4TQV - chains A and B of the 4 polymer chains in the assembly; structure by X-ray diffraction, 4.50 A resolution (low resolution: residue-level contacts below are approximate; hydrogen-bond / salt-bridge calls are withheld).

Chain A:
Name: AlgM1
From: Sphingomonas sp
Reference sequence: Q9KWT8 (Q9KWT8_SPHSX); residue numbers follow UniProt; this construct covers 25-324
Sequence (301 residues; numbered 24 to 324; the number before each row is that of its first residue):
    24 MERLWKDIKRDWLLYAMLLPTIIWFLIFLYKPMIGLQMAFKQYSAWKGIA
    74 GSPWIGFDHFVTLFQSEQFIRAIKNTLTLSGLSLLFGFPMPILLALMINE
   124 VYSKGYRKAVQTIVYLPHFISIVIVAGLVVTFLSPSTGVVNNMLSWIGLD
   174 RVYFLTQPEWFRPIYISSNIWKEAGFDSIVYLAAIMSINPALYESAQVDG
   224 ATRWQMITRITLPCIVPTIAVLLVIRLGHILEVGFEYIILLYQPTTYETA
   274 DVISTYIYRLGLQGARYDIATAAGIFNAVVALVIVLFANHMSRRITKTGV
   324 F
Not modelled in the structure: 24, 66-75, 321-324
Sequence notes: expression tag (24)
Reported in the primary citation:
  - mutagenesis - H141A, K195A, E196A, R249A: decreased catalytic activity
  - mutagenesis - E196A/E259A, E259A: unchanged catalytic activity
  - mutagenesis - D200A, H252A: increased catalytic activity

Chain B:
Name: AlgM2
From: Sphingomonas sp
Reference sequence: Q9KWT7 (Q9KWT7_SPHSX); residues 1-293 here = UniProt positions 1-293
Sequence (305 residues; each row starts with the number of its first residue):
     1 MLATPFYSRSDRIFGIVNAVLLGIFALCALYPIIYIFSMSISSGAAVTQG
    51 RVFLLPVDIDFSAYGRVLHDKLFWTSYANTIFYTVFGVVTSLIFIVPGAY
   101 ALSKPRIRGRRVFGFIIAFTMWFNAGMIPFFLNMRDLGLLDNRFGILIGF
   151 ACNAFNIILMRNYFESISASFEEAARMDGANDLQILWKVYIPLAKPALAT
   201 ITLLCAISRWNGYFWAMVLLRAEEKIPLQVYLKKTIVDLNVNEEFAGALL
   251 TNSYSMETVVGAIIVMSIIPVIIVYPVVQKYFTKGVMLGGVKELEHHHHH
   301 HHHHH
Not modelled in the structure: 1-3, 288-305
Sequence notes: expression tag (294-305)
Reported in the primary citation:
  - mutagenesis - R209A: unchanged catalytic activity

Interface between chain A and chain B:
Residue-residue contacts - 146 pairs, chain A then chain B:
  L27(A) with R108(B)
  R33(A) with R106(B); N181(B); D182(B)
  D34(A) with R106(B); D182(B)
  L36(A) with N181(B); D182(B); L183(B)
  L37(A) with Y100(B); A101(B); K104(B); R106(B); I107(B); D182(B)
  Y38(A) with I107(B); R108(B); G109(B)
  M40(A) with P97(B); G98(B); Y100(B); L183(B); L186(B)
  L41(A) with A101(B); L102(B); F113(B)
  P43(A) with F94(B)
  T44(A) with F94(B); G98(B); I157(B)
  W47(A) with F94(B); I148(B); G149(B); F150(B); A151(B); C152(B)
  F48(A) with I117(B); T120(B); C152(B); A154(B); I157(B)
  I50(A) with N133(B)
  F51(A) with F130(B); M134(B); L139(B); I148(B)
  L52(A) with N124(B)
  Y53(A) with I116(B); F119(B); T120(B)
  K54(A) with N133(B)
  P55(A) with P129(B); F130(B); N133(B)
  M56(A) with F123(B); A125(B)
  L59(A) with A125(B); P129(B)
  M61(A) with L132(B)
  L117(A) with L22(B); F25(B)
  M120(A) with N18(B); L21(B); L22(B)
  I121(A) with L22(B)
  E123(A) with F14(B); N18(B)
  V124(A) with N18(B); L22(B)
  Y125(A) with F6(B)
  Y129(A) with A19(B); G23(B)
  V133(A) with L22(B)
  Q134(A) with Y275(B)
  T135(A) with Y275(B); Q279(B)
  I136(A) with A26(B); L30(B)
  Y138(A) with Y275(B)
  F142(A) with I207(B); N211(B); V271(B); Y275(B)
  I143(A) with I268(B)
  S144(A) with N211(B); Q229(B)
  V146(A) with Y213(B); Q229(B); V237(B)
  I147(A) with Q229(B); L232(B); I264(B); S267(B); I268(B)
  A149(A) with V237(B)
  G150(A) with I236(B); V237(B)
  L151(A) with I36(B); I264(B)
  V153(A) with I236(B); L239(B)
  F155(A) with P32(B); Y35(B)
  S159(A) with T48(B)
  T160(A) with E257(B)
  V162(A) with Y31(B); Y35(B)
  N165(A) with Q49(B); F53(B)
  M166(A) with F53(B)
  W194(A) with C28(B); A29(B); P32(B)
  Q220(A) with P5(B)
  T225(A) with S10(B); D11(B)
  R226(A) with D11(B); F14(B)
  V247(A) with W122(B)
  I248(A) with W122(B)
  F258(A) with M127(B); F214(B)
  E259(A) with Y213(B); F214(B)
  L263(A) with Y213(B)
  S277(A) with M127(B)
  I280(A) with M127(B); I128(B)
  Y281(A) with M127(B); F214(B); M217(B)
  G284(A) with I128(B)
  L285(A) with F131(B); F214(B); V218(B)
  Y290(A) with I128(B); L132(B); R135(B)
  A293(A) with I128(B)
  T294(A) with I128(B); P129(B)
  A301(A) with F123(B); N124(B)
  L305(A) with W122(B); F123(B)
  V308(A) with W122(B)
Other interface residues (no listed pair), chain A (81 interface residues in all): W35, I45, G58, M113, K131, V137, L139, P140, T154, I193, I262, L264, V302
Other interface residues (no listed pair), chain B (94 interface residues in all): Y7, V20, I33, M39, V47, G50, I95, F115, N153, R176, K233, I272, V278

Overview:
The interface between chain A and chain B involves 81 residues on one side and 94 on the other. The paper
reports that H141A, K195A and E196A of chain A, among others, reduce catalytic activity; D200A and H252A of
chain A increase catalytic activity; 9 substitutions were tested in all.
Chain A is AlgM1 and chain B is AlgM2, both from Sphingomonas sp; the structure, Crystal structure of a
bacterial ABC transporter involved in the import of the acidic polysaccharide alginate, was determined by
X-ray diffraction, deposited together with 4TQU.
